Entry 7RGF (X-ray diffraction, 2.40 A resolution); this record covers chains A and B.

[Chain A (and B)]
Protein: Protocadherin gamma C4
From: Mus musculus
Notes: chain B of this document is another copy of the same molecule, construct and numbering; everything in this record applies to it too
UniProt: Q91XX0 (Q91XX0_MOUSE); residues 1-421 here correspond to UniProt positions 33-453 (UniProt number = residue number + 32)
Chain sequence (429 residues; row label = number of the first residue in the row):
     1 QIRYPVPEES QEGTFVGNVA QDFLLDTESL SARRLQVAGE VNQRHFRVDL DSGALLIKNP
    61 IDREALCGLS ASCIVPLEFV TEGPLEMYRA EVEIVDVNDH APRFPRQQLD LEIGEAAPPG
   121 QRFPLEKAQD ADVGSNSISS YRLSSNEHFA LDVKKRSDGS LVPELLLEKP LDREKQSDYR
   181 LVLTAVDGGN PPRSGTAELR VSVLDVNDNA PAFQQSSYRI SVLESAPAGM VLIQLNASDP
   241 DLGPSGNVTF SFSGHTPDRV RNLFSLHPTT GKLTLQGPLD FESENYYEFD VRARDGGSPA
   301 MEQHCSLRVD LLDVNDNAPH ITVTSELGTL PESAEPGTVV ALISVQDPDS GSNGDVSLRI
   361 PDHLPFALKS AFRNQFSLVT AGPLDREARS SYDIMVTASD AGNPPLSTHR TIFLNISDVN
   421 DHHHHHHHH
Unresolved in the structure: 419-429
Disulfide bonds: C67-C73
Glycans and other covalent adducts: alpha-D-mannopyranose (MAN) linked to S194, T196; N-acetylglucosamine (NAG) linked to N236, N247
Differences from the reference sequence: expression tag (422-429)
Bound ions: Ca2+ site 1: E8, E9, D62, E64, D99; Ca2+ site 2: E8, E64, D96, V97, D99, D132; Ca2+ site 3: N98, H100, D130, D132, N136, D187; Ca2+ site 4: E115, D172, E174, D208; Ca2+ site 5: E115, E174, D205, V206, D208, D241; Ca2+ site 6: N207, N209, D239, D241, S245, D295; Ca2+ site 7: E224, D280, E282, D316; Ca2+ site 8: E224, E282, D313, V314, D316, D349; Ca2+ site 9: N315, N317, D347, D349, N353, D400
Reported in the primary citation:
  - mutagenesis - D290A, D290N: unchanged binding to Protocadherin gamma C4 (chain A)
  - mutagenesis - S344R (Kd 112 uM): increased binding to Protocadherin gamma C4 (chain A)

[How chain A and chain B interact]
Contacting residue pairs (39; chain A residue first):
  E78(A) with S344(B), hydrogen bond; Q375(B), hydrogen bond
  L85(A) with S325(B); V339(B); L342(B), hydrophobic
  M87(A) with T324(B); S344(B); F372(B); Q375(B)
  Y88(A) with F372(B), hydrophobic; Q375(B), hydrogen bond (backbone-side chain)
  R89(A) with F372(B); R373(B), hydrogen bond (side chain-backbone); Q375(B)
  P124(A) with H304(B)
  E126(A) with H255(B)
  R156(A) with E288(B), salt bridge
  S157(A) with R308(B), hydrogen bond
  D158(A) with Y286(B), hydrogen bond; E288(B)
  R219(A) with S157(B), hydrogen bond
  H255(A) with E126(B)
  Y286(A) with D158(B), hydrogen bond
  E288(A) with R156(B), salt bridge; S157(B), hydrogen bond; D158(B)
  H304(A) with P124(B)
  R308(A) with S157(B); D158(B)
  S325(A) with L85(B)
  L342(A) with L85(B); M87(B), hydrophobic
  F372(A) with M87(B); Y88(B), hydrophobic; R89(B)
  R373(A) with R89(B), hydrogen bond (backbone-side chain)
  Q375(A) with E78(B), hydrogen bond; M87(B); Y88(B)
Also at the interface, not in a pair above, chain A (29 interface residues in all): V80, E86, E91, L125, K154, L204, T324, S344
Also at the interface, not in a pair above, chain B (28 interface residues in all): F23, E86, R106, P299, S306
Interface features reported in the paper:
  - hot spots on chain B (mutagenesis) - E78A (Kd 58 uM), E78Q (Kd 83 uM): increased binding to another copy of this molecule

[Overview]
Chain A and chain B form an interface of 29 and 28 residues respectively; the contacts include 11 hydrogen
bonds and 2 salt bridges. Among the polar pairs are R156(A)-E288(B), E78(A)-S344(B) and E78(A)-Q375(B). The
paper reports that E78A and E78Q of chain B increase binding to another copy of this molecule; S344R of chain
A increases binding to Protocadherin gamma C4 (chain A); 5 substitutions were tested in all.
Both chains are Protocadherin gamma C4 (Mus musculus). Entry 7RGF (Protocadherin gammaC4 EC1-4 crystal
structure disrupted trans interface) was determined by X-ray diffraction (same publication as 7JGZ).
